Entry 7NL0 (electron microscopy, 3.50 A resolution); this record covers chains D and I of the 10 polymer chains in the assembly.

== Chain D ==
Name: Histone H2B type 1-J
Organism: Homo sapiens
Reference sequence: P06899 (H2B1J_HUMAN); residues -3 to 122 here correspond to UniProt positions 1-126 (UniProt number = residue number + 4)
Amino-acid sequence (126 residues; each row starts with the number of its first residue; numbers below 1 keep their minus sign (Met-3 is residue -3)):
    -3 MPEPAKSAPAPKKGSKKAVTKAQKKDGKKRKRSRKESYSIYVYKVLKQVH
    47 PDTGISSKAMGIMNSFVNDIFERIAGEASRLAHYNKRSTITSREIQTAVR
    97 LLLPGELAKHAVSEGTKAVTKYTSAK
Disordered / not traced: -3 to 27
UniProt features mapped onto this chain:
  - modified residue: Pro-2 (N-acetylproline), Glu-1 (ADP-ribosyl glutamic acid), Lys2 (N6-(2-hydroxyisobutyryl)lysine), Ser3 (ADP-ribosylserine), Lys8 (N6-(beta-hydroxybutyryl)lysine), Lys9 (N6-(2-hydroxyisobutyryl)lysine), Ser11 (Phosphoserine), Lys12 (N6-acetyllysine), Lys13 (N6-(beta-hydroxybutyryl)lysine), Lys17 (N6-(2-hydroxyisobutyryl)lysine), Lys20 (N6-(2-hydroxyisobutyryl)lysine), Lys21 (N6-(2-hydroxyisobutyryl)lysine), Lys31 (N6-(2-hydroxyisobutyryl)lysine), Glu32 (PolyADP-ribosyl glutamic acid), Ser33 (Phosphoserine), Lys40 (N6-(2-hydroxyisobutyryl)lysine), Lys43 (N6-(2-hydroxyisobutyryl)lysine), Lys54 (N6,N6-dimethyllysine), Arg76 (Dimethylated arginine), Lys82 (N6,N6,N6-trimethyllysine) and 6 more in UniProt
  - glycosylation: Ser109 (O-linked (GlcNAc) serine)
  - cross-link (Glycyl lysine isopeptide (Lys-Gly)): Lys2 (interchain with G-Cter in SUMO2), Lys17 (interchain with G-Cter in SUMO2), Lys31 (interchain with G-Cter in ubiquitin), Lys117 (interchain with G-Cter in ubiquitin)

== Chain I ==
Molecule: 162-nt DNA strand
Sequence (162 nucleotides; numbered -78 to 83; the number before each row is that of its first residue; numbers below 1 keep their minus sign (DA-78 is residue -78)):
   -78 AGTGGTATTAACATATCCTCAGTGGTGAGTATTAACATGGAACTTACTCC
   -28 AACAATACAGATGCTGAATAAATGTAGTCTAAGTGAAGGAAGAAGGAAAG
    22 GTGGGAGCTGCCATCACTCAGAATTGTCCAGCAGGGATTGTGCAAGCTTG
    72 TGAATAAAGACA
Disordered / not traced: -78 to -60, 72-83

== Interface between chain D and chain I ==
Contacting residue pairs (11; chain D residue first):
  Ser29(D) - DT30(I)  phosphate contact
  Arg30(D) - DT-46(I)  sugar contact
  Arg30(D) - DA-45(I)  salt bridge to the phosphate
  Tyr39(D) - DT-53(I)  phosphate contact
  Gly50(D) - DT-53(I)  phosphate contact
  Ile51(D) - DG-54(I)  sugar contact
  Ser52(D) - DG-54(I)  hydrogen bond to the phosphate
  Ser53(D) - DG-54(I)  phosphate contact
  Arg83(D) - DT-34(I)  phosphate contact
  Ser84(D) - DT-34(I)  hydrogen bond to the phosphate
  Thr85(D) - DT-34(I)  hydrogen bond to the phosphate
Other interface residues (no listed pair), chain D (11 interface residues in all): Lys82
Other interface residues (no listed pair), chain I (8 interface residues in all): DT-35, DA-33

== Summary ==
Chain D and chain I form an interface of 11 and 8 residues respectively; the contacts include 3 hydrogen bonds
and 1 salt bridge. Polar contacts include Ser52(D)-DG-54(I), Ser84(D)-DT-34(I) and Thr85(D)-DT-34(I).
Here chain D is Histone H2B type 1-J (Homo sapiens) and chain I is a 162-nt DNA strand. Entry 7NL0 (Cryo-EM
structure of the Lin28B nucleosome core particle) was determined by electron microscopy.
